PDB entry 8QKV | electron microscopy, 4.70 A resolution (low resolution: residue-level contacts below are approximate; hydrogen-bond / salt-bridge calls are withheld) | chains I and M of the 20 polymer chains in the assembly

Chain I:
Molecule: 194-nt DNA strand
Sequence (194 nucleotides; numbered -85 to 108; the number before each row is that of its first residue; numbers below 1 keep their minus sign (DT-85 is residue -85)):
   -85 TCCGCGGCCG CCCTGGAGAA TCCCGGTGCC GAGGCCGCTC AATTGGTCGT AGACAGCTCT
   -25 AGCACCGCTT AAACGCACGT ACGCGCTGTC CCCCGCGTTT TAACCGCCAA GGGGATTACT
    35 CCCTAGTCTC CAGGCACGTG TCAGATATAT ACATCCTGTG CATGTACTCG GGGTGGCGAT
    95 AAGTCGTGTC TTAC

Chain M:
Molecule: Helicase SWR1
Organism: Saccharomyces cerevisiae S288C
UniProt: Q05471 (SWR1_YEAST); numbering as in UniProt (aligned over 1-1514)
Amino-acid sequence (1514 residues; row label = number of the first residue in the row):
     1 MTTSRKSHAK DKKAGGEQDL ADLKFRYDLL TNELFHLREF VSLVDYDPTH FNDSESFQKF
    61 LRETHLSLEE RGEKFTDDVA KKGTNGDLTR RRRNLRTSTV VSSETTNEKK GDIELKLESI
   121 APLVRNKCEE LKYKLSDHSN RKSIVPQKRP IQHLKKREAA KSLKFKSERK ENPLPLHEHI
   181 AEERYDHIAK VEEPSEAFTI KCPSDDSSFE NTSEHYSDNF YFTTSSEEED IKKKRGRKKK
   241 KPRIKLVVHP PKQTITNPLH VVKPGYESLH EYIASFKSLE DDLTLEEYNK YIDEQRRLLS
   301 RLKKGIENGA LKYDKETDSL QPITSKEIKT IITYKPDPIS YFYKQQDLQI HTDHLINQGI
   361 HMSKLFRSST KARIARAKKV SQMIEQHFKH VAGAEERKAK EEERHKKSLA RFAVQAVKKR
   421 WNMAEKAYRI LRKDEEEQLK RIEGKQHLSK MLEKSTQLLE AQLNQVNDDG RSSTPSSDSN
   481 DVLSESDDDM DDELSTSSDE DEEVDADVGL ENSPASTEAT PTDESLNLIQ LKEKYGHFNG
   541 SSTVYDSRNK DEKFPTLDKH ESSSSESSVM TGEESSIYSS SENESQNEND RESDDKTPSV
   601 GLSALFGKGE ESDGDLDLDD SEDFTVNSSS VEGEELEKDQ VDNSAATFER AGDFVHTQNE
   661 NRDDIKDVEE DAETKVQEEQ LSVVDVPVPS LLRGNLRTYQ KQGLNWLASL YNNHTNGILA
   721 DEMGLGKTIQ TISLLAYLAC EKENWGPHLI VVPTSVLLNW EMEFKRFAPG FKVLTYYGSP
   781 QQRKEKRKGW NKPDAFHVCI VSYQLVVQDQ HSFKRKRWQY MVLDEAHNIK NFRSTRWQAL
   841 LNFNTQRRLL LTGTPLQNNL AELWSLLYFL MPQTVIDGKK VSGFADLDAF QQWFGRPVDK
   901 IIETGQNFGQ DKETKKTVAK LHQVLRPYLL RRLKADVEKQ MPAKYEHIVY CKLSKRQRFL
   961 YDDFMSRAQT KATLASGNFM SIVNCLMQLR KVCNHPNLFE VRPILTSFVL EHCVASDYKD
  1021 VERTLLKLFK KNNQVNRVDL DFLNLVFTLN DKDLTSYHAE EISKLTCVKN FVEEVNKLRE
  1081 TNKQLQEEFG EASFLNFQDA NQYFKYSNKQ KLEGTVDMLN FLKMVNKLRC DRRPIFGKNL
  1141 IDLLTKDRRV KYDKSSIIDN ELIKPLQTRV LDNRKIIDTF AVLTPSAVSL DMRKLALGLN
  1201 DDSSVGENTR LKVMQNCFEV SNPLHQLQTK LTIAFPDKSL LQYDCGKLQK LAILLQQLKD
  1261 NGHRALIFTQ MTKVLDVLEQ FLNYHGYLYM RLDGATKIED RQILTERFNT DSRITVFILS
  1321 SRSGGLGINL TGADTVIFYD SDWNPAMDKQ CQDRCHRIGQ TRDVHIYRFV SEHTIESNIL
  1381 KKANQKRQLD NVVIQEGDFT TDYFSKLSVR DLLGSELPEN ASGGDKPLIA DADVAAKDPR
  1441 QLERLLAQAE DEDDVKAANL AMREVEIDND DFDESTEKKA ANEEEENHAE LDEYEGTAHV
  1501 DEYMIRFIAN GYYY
Not modelled in the structure: 1-681, 886-912, 1397-1514
Ligand contacts:
  - ADP (adenosine-5'-diphosphate): Asn695, Leu696, Arg697, Tyr699, Gln700, Met723, Gly724, Leu725, Gly726, Lys727, Thr728, Ile729, Arg766, Asn1329, Arg1357, Ile1358
  - beryllium trifluoride (BEF): Met723, Gly724, Lys727, Gly1327, Arg1354, Arg1357
UniProt features mapped onto this chain:
  - motif: Asp824 to His827 (DEAH box)
  - binding site (ATP): Asp721 to Thr728

Interface between chain I and chain M:
Residue-residue contacts (18):
  DT-59(I) - Lys814(M)
  DT-59(I) - Asn844(M)
  DG-58(I) - Asn842(M)
  DG-58(I) - Phe843(M)
  DG-58(I) - Asn844(M)
  DC-57(I) - Asn842(M)
  DC19(I) - Thr835(M)
  DC19(I) - Arg836(M)
  DG20(I) - Asn831(M)
  DG20(I) - Arg833(M)
  DG20(I) - Ser834(M)
  DG20(I) - Arg836(M)
  DC21(I) - Asn831(M)
  DC21(I) - Arg833(M)
  DC22(I) - Phe979(M)
  DC22(I) - Met980(M)
  DA23(I) - Phe979(M)
  DA24(I) - Asn978(M)
Other interface residues (no listed pair), chain I (11 interface residues in all): DG-60, DT12
Other interface residues (no listed pair), chain M (14 interface residues in all): Gln781, Arg815

Summary:
Chain I and chain M form an interface of 11 and 14 residues respectively. Bound to chain M: ADP and beryllium
trifluoride. Curated annotation (UniProt) lists 8 ATP-binding residues on chain M.
Here chain I is a 194-nt DNA strand and chain M is Helicase SWR1 (Saccharomyces cerevisiae S288C). Entry 8QKV
(SWR1-nucleosome complex in configuration 2) was determined by electron microscopy (same publication as 8QKU).
